Entry 5YHQ (electron microscopy, 3.00 A resolution); this record covers chains A and B of the 3 polymer chains in the assembly.

== Chain A ==
Molecule: Capsid protein VP1
From: Coxsackievirus A6
UniProt: Q9YLP0 (Q9YLP0_9ENTO); numbering as in UniProt (aligned over 1-305)
Sequence (305 residues; each row starts with the number of its first residue):
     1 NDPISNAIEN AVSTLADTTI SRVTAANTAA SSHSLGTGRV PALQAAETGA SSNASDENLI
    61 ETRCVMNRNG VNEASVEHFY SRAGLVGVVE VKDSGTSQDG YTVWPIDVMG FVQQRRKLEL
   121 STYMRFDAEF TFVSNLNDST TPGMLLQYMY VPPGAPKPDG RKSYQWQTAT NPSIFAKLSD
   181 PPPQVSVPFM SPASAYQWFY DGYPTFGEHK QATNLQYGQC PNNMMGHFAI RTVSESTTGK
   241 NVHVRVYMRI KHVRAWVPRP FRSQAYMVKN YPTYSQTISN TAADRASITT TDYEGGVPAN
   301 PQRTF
Not modelled in the structure: 1-70, 297-305
What the authors report for this chain:
  - conformationally variable residues (side-chain flip): Met225, Phe228

== Chain B ==
Molecule: capsid protein VP0
From: Coxsackievirus A6
UniProt: Q6JKS2 (Q6JKS2_9ENTO); numbering as in UniProt (aligned over 1-325)
Sequence (325 residues; each row starts with the number of its first residue):
     1 MGAQVSAQKS GTHETGNIAT EGSTINFTNI NYYKDSYAAS ASRQDFTQDP TKFTSPVLDA
    61 IKEAAAPLQS PSVEACGYSD RVAQLTVGNS TITTQEAANI VLSYGEWPGY CPSTDATAVD
   121 KPTRPDVSVN RFYTLSTKSW KTESTGWYWK FPDVLNDTGV FGQNAQFHYL YRSGFCMHVQ
   181 CNASKFHQGA LLVVVIPEFV VAASSPATKP NGQGLYPDFA HTNPGKEGQV FRDPYVLDAG
   241 IPLSQALVFP HQWINLRTNN CATIIMPYVN ALPFDSALNH SNFGLAVIPI SPLKYCNGAT
   301 TEVPITLTIA PLNSEFSGLR QAIKQ
Not modelled in the structure: 1-82, 93-98, 116-120, 322-325

== Interface between chain A and chain B ==
Contacting residue pairs - 72 pairs, chain A then chain B:
  Thr122(A) - Glu198(B)
  Tyr123(A) - Glu198(B)  hydrogen bond
  Tyr123(A) - Val269(B)  hydrophobic
  Tyr123(A) - Asn270(B)
  Ala193(A) - Ala271(B)
  Ala193(A) - Leu272(B)  hydrophobic
  Ser194(A) - Ala271(B)  hydrogen bond (backbone-backbone)
  Phe199(A) - Glu198(B)
  Tyr200(A) - Glu198(B)
  Tyr200(A) - Val200(B)
  Tyr200(A) - His280(B)
  Asp201(A) - Lys150(B)  salt bridge
  Asp201(A) - Glu198(B)  hydrogen bond (backbone-side chain)
  Asp201(A) - Phe199(B)
  Asp201(A) - Val200(B)
  Asp201(A) - His280(B)
  Asp201(A) - Ser281(B)  hydrogen bond
  Gly202(A) - Asn279(B)
  Tyr203(A) - Phe219(B)
  Tyr203(A) - Thr222(B)  hydrogen bond
  Tyr203(A) - Asn223(B)
  Tyr203(A) - Asn279(B)
  Phe206(A) - Asn279(B)
  Asn214(A) - Tyr216(B)
  Asn214(A) - Pro217(B)
  Asn214(A) - Asp218(B)  hydrogen bond
  Asn214(A) - Phe219(B)  hydrogen bond (side chain-backbone)
  Leu215(A) - Tyr216(B)
  Tyr217(A) - Val200(B)
  Tyr217(A) - Val201(B)  hydrogen bond (side chain-backbone)
  Tyr217(A) - Pro217(B)  hydrophobic
  Tyr217(A) - Thr222(B)
  Val257(A) - Tyr104(B)
  Val257(A) - Pro197(B)  hydrophobic
  Pro258(A) - Phe249(B)
  Arg259(A) - Pro197(B)  hydrogen bond (side chain-backbone)
  Arg259(A) - Glu198(B)  hydrogen bond (side chain-backbone)
  Arg259(A) - Phe249(B)
  Pro260(A) - Ile241(B)
  Pro260(A) - Gln245(B)
  Pro260(A) - Val248(B)  hydrophobic
  Pro260(A) - Phe249(B)
  Phe261(A) - Ile241(B)
  Phe261(A) - Pro242(B)
  Phe261(A) - Gln245(B)  hydrogen bond (backbone-side chain)
  Arg262(A) - Gly240(B)
  Ser263(A) - Gly240(B)  hydrogen bond (side chain-backbone)
  Ser263(A) - Ile241(B)
  Ser263(A) - Pro242(B)
  Gln264(A) - Val236(B)
  Gln264(A) - Gly240(B)
  Met267(A) - Ser205(B)
  Met267(A) - Asn211(B)
  Tyr271(A) - Tyr216(B)
  Pro272(A) - Ala202(B)
  Thr273(A) - Ala203(B)  hydrogen bond (side chain-backbone)
  Tyr274(A) - Ala203(B)  hydrogen bond (backbone-backbone)
  Tyr274(A) - Ser204(B)
  Tyr274(A) - Ser205(B)  hydrogen bond (backbone-backbone)
  Tyr274(A) - Arg232(B)  hydrogen bond
  Tyr274(A) - Asp233(B)
  Tyr274(A) - Val236(B)
  Tyr274(A) - Asp238(B)
  Tyr274(A) - Ala239(B)
  Ser275(A) - Ser205(B)
  Gln276(A) - Ser204(B)
  Gln276(A) - Ser205(B)  hydrogen bond (backbone-backbone)
  Gln276(A) - Pro206(B)
  Gln276(A) - Ala207(B)  hydrogen bond (side chain-backbone)
  Ile278(A) - Asp233(B)
  Thr281(A) - Tyr235(B)  hydrogen bond
  Thr281(A) - Pro242(B)
Interface residues without a listed pair, chain A (34 interface residues in all): Ala195, Gln197, Thr205, Asn280
Interface residues without a listed pair, chain B (41 interface residues in all): Ala246, Ser276
The authors on this interface:
  - specific contacts: Asp201(A)-Lys150(B)
  - epitope / paratope residues, chain A: Phe206(A)

== Summary ==
34 residues of chain A face 41 of chain B across their interface, with 19 hydrogen bonds and 1 salt bridge.
Polar contacts include Asp201(A)-Lys150(B), Tyr123(A)-Glu198(B) and Asp201(A)-Glu198(B). The authors report a
contact between Asp201(A) and Lys150(B). The paper reports the epitope/paratope residue Phe206(A);
conformational variability at Met225(A) and Phe228(A).
Here chain A is Capsid protein VP1 and chain B is capsid protein VP0, both from Coxsackievirus A6. Entry 5YHQ
(Cryo-EM Structure of CVA6 VLP) was determined by electron microscopy.
